Entry 1QSE (X-ray diffraction, 2.80 A resolution); this record covers chains A and D of the 5 polymer chains in the assembly.

[Chain A]
Protein: PROTEIN (MHC class I HLA-A)
Source organism: Homo sapiens
UniProt: P01892 (1A02_HUMAN); residues 1-274 here correspond to UniProt positions 25-298 (UniProt number = residue number + 24)
Chain sequence (274 residues; numbered 1 to 274; the number before each row is that of its first residue):
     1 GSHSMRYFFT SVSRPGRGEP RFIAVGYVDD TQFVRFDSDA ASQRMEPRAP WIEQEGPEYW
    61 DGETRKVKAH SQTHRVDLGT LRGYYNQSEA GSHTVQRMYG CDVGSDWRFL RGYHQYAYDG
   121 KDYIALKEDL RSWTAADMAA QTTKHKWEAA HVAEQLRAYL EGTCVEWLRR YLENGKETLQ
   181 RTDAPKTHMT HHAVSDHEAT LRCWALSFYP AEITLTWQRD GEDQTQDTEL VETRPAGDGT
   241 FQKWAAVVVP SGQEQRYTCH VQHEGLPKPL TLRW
Disulfides: Cys101-Cys164, Cys203-Cys259

[Chain D]
Protein: PROTEIN (human T-Cell receptor)
Source organism: Homo sapiens
Chain sequence (200 residues; row label = number of the first residue in the row; note: 6 numbers in that range are skipped by the numbering (no residue carries them; nothing is unmodelled there)):
     1 KEVEQNSGPL SVPEGAIASL NCTYSDRGSQ SFFWYRQYSG KSPELIMSIY SNGDKEDG
    61 RFTAQLNKAS QYVSLLIRDS QPSDSATYLC AVT
    98 TDSWGKLQFG AGTQVVVTPD IQNPDPAVYQ LRDSKSSDKS VCLFTDFDSQ TNVSQSKDSD
   158 VYITDKTVLD MRSMDFKSNS AVAWSNKSDF ACANAFNNSI IPEDTFFPS
Disulfides: Cys22-Cys90, Cys139-Cys189

[Interface between chain A and chain D]
Pairs across the interface (19; chain A residue first):
  Arg65(A) - Thr98(D)  hydrogen bond
  Arg65(A) - Asp99(D)  salt bridge
  Arg65(A) - Trp101(D)
  Arg65(A) - Gly102(D)
  Lys66(A) - Gln30(D)
  Lys66(A) - Asp99(D)
  Lys68(A) - Trp101(D)
  Ala69(A) - Trp101(D)  hydrophobic
  Gln72(A) - Trp101(D)
  Gln155(A) - Tyr50(D)
  Ala158(A) - Tyr50(D)
  Ala158(A) - Ser51(D)
  Tyr159(A) - Gln30(D)
  Thr163(A) - Gln30(D)
  Thr163(A) - Lys68(D)
  Glu166(A) - Lys68(D)  salt bridge
  Trp167(A) - Arg27(D)
  Trp167(A) - Gly28(D)
  Arg170(A) - Arg27(D)
Interface residues without a listed pair, chain A (14 interface residues in all): Glu58, Glu154
Interface residues without a listed pair, chain D (12 interface residues in all): Asp26, Asn52

[Summary]
14 residues of chain A face 12 of chain D across their interface, with 1 hydrogen bond and 2 salt bridges.
Among the polar pairs are Arg65(A)-Asp99(D), Glu166(A)-Lys68(D) and Arg65(A)-Thr98(D).
Chain A is PROTEIN (MHC class I HLA-A) and chain D is PROTEIN (human T-Cell receptor), both from Homo sapiens;
the structure, Structure of human A6-TCR bound to HLA-A2 complexed with altered htlv-1 tax peptide V7R, was
determined by X-ray diffraction together with 1QSF and 1QRN from the same study.
